PDB entry 6O1M | electron microscopy, 3.15 A resolution | chains N and O of the 18 polymer chains in the assembly

# Chain N
Molecule: RNA-binding protein Hfq
From: Pseudomonas aeruginosa (strain ATCC 15692 / DSM 22644 / CIP 104116 / JCM 14847 / LMG 12228 / 1C / PRS 101 / PAO1)
UniProtKB: Q9HUM0 (HFQ_PSEAE); numbering as in UniProt (aligned over 5-71)
Chain sequence (67 residues; each row starts with the number of its first residue):
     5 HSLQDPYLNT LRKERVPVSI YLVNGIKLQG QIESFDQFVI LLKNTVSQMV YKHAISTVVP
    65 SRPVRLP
Disordered / not traced: 71

# Chain O
Molecule: 18-nt RNA strand
Sequence (18 nucleotides; row label = number of the first residue in the row):
     1 AAAAAUAACA ACAAGAGG

# Chain N / chain O interface
Pairs across the interface (16; chain N residue first):
  Tyr25(N) with A8(O), stacking on the base
  Asn28(N) with C9(O), phosphate contact
  Gly29(N) with A8(O), hydrogen bond to the sugar; C9(O), phosphate contact
  Ile30(N) with A10(O), sugar contact; A11(O), base contact
  Lys31(N) with A10(O), hydrogen bond to the phosphate
  Leu32(N) with A10(O), sugar contact; A11(O), base contact
  Gln33(N) with A10(O), hydrogen bond to the base
  Asn48(N) with A10(O), hydrogen bond to the base
  Gln52(N) with A10(O), hydrogen bond to the base; A11(O), hydrogen bond to the base
  Ser60(N) with A8(O), base contact
  Thr61(N) with A8(O), hydrogen bond to the base
  Val63(N) with A8(O), base contact
Other interface residues (no listed pair), chain N (14 interface residues in all): Leu26, Leu46

# In short
14 residues of chain N face 4 of chain O across their interface; the contacts include 7 hydrogen bonds and 1
aromatic stacking contact. Polar pairs include Gln33(N)-A10(O), Asn48(N)-A10(O) and Gln52(N)-A10(O).
Here chain N is RNA-binding protein Hfq (Pseudomonas aeruginosa (strain ATCC 15692 / DSM 22644 / CIP 104116 /
JCM 14847 / LMG 12228 / 1C / PRS 101 / PAO1)) and chain O is an 18-nt RNA strand. Entry 6O1M (Architectural
principles for Hfq/Crc-mediated regulation of gene expression. Hfq-Crc-amiE 2:4:2 complex) was determined by
electron microscopy, deposited together with 6O1K and 6O1L.
